PDB entry 6ZBU | X-ray diffraction, 2.46 A resolution | chains A and D of the 12 polymer chains in the assembly

== Chain A ==
Protein: Nuclear receptor corepressor 1, B-cell lymphoma 6 protein
Source organism: Homo sapiens
UniProt: chimeric construct of O75376, P41182: residues -5 to 3 from O75376 (NCOR1_HUMAN) positions 1733-1741 (UniProt number = residue number + 1738); residues 6-129 from P41182 positions 6-129 (same numbers)
Sequence (137 residues; each row starts with the number of its first residue; numbers below 1 keep their minus sign (Gly-7 is residue -7)):
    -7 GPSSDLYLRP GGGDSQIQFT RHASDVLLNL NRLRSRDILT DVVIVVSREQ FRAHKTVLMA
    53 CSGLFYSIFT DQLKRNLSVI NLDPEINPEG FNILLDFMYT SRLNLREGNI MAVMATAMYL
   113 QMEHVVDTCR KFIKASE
Not modelled in the structure: 3-5, 129
Differences from the reference sequence: expression tag (-7 to -6); linker (4-5); conflict Gln8 (Cys in P41182), Arg67 (Cys in P41182), Asn84 (Cys in P41182)

== Chain D ==
Protein: Nuclear receptor corepressor 1
UniProt: O75376 (NCOR1_HUMAN); numbering as in UniProt (aligned over 1340-1356)
Sequence (17 residues; row label = number of the first residue in the row):
  1340 GITTIKEMGR SIHEIPR
Not modelled in the structure: 1340

== Interface between chain A and chain D ==
Pairs across the interface - 39 pairs, chain A then chain D:
  Asp6(A) - Ile1341(D)
  Asp6(A) - Thr1342(D)
  Ser7(A) - Thr1342(D)
  Gln8(A) - Ile1341(D)
  Gln8(A) - Thr1342(D)  hydrogen bond (backbone-backbone)
  Gln8(A) - Thr1343(D)
  Gln8(A) - Ile1344(D)  hydrogen bond (backbone-backbone)
  Ile9(A) - Ile1344(D)
  Ile9(A) - Glu1346(D)
  Gln10(A) - Thr1343(D)
  Gln10(A) - Ile1344(D)  hydrogen bond (backbone-backbone)
  Gln10(A) - Lys1345(D)
  Gln10(A) - Glu1346(D)  hydrogen bond (backbone-backbone)
  Phe11(A) - Glu1346(D)
  Phe11(A) - Ser1350(D)
  Thr12(A) - Glu1346(D)  hydrogen bond (backbone-backbone)
  Thr12(A) - Met1347(D)
  Arg13(A) - Met1347(D)
  Arg13(A) - Gly1348(D)
  Arg13(A) - Arg1349(D)
  His14(A) - Ser1350(D)  hydrogen bond
  His14(A) - Ile1351(D)
  Asp17(A) - Arg1349(D)  salt bridge
  Asp17(A) - Ser1350(D)  hydrogen bond (side chain-backbone)
  Asp17(A) - Ile1351(D)
  Val18(A) - Ile1351(D)
  Leu20(A) - Arg1349(D)
  Asn21(A) - Ile1351(D)
  Asn21(A) - His1352(D)  hydrogen bond (side chain-backbone)
  Asn21(A) - Glu1353(D)
  Asn21(A) - Ile1354(D)  hydrogen bond (side chain-backbone)
  Arg24(A) - Glu1353(D)  salt bridge
  Arg24(A) - Ile1354(D)  hydrogen bond (side chain-backbone)
  Arg24(A) - Pro1355(D)
  Arg24(A) - Arg1356(D)
  Leu25(A) - Ile1354(D)  hydrophobic
  Arg28(A) - Ile1354(D)
  Arg28(A) - Pro1355(D)  hydrogen bond (side chain-backbone)
  Arg28(A) - Arg1356(D)

== Overview ==
The chain A/chain D interface involves 16 residues from each chain, with 11 hydrogen bonds and 2 salt bridges.
Polar pairs include Asp17(A)-Arg1349(D), Arg24(A)-Glu1353(D) and His14(A)-Ser1350(D).
Here chain A is Nuclear receptor corepressor 1, B-cell lymphoma 6 protein (Homo sapiens) and chain D is
Nuclear receptor corepressor 1. Entry 6ZBU (Crystal structure of an NCoR1BBD2-BCL6BTB chimera in complex with
the NcoR1 BBD1 corepressor peptide) was determined by X-ray diffraction (same publication as 6XWF, 6XXS, 6XYX,
6XZZ and 6Y17).
